PDB entry 7OZU | electron microscopy, 3.30 A resolution | chains A and P of the 5 polymer chains in the assembly

[Chain A]
Name: Replicase polyprotein 1ab
Organism: Severe acute respiratory syndrome coronavirus 2
UniProt: P0DTD1 (R1AB_SARS2); residues 1-932 here correspond to UniProt positions 4393-5324 (UniProt number = residue number + 4392)
Amino-acid sequence (932 residues; row label = number of the first residue in the row):
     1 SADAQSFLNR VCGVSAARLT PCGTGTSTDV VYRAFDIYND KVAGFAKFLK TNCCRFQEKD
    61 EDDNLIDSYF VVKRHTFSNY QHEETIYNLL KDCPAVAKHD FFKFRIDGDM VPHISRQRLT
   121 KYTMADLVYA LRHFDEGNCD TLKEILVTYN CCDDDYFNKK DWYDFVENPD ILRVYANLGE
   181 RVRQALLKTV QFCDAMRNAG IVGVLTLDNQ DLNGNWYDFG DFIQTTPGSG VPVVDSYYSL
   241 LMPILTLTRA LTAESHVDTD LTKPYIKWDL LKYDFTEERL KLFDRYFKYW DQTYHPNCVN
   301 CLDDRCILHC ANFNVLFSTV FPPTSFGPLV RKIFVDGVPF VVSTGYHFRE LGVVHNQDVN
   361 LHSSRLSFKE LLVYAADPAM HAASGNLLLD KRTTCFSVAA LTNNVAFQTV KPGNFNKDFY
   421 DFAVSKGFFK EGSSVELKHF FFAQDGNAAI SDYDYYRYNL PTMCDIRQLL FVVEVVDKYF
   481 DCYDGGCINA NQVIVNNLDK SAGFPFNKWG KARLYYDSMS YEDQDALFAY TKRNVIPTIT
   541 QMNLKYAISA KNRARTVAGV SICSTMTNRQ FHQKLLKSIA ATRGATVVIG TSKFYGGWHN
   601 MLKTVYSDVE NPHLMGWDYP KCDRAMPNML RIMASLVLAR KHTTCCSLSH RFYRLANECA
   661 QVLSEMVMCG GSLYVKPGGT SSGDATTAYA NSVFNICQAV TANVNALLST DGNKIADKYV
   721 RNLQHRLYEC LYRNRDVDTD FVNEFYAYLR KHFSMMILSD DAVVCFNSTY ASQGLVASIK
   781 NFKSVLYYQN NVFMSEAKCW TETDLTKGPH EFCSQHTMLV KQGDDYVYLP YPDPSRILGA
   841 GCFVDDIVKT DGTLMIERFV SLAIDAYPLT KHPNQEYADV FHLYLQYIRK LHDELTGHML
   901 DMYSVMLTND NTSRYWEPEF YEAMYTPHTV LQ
Disordered / not traced: 1-30, 51-117, 362-366, 897-909, 930-932
Metal / ion sites: Zn2+ site 1: His295, Cys301, Cys306, Cys310; Zn2+ site 2: Cys487, His642, Cys645, Cys646
Curated features (UniProtKB/Swiss-Prot):
  - region: Lys545 to Arg555 (Interaction with RMP Remdesivir), Thr582 to Pro620 (RdRp Palm N-ter)
  - active site: Ser759, Asp760, Asp761
  - binding site (Mn(2+)): Asn209, Asp218
  - binding site (Zn(2+)): His295, Cys301, Cys306, Cys310, Cys487, His642, Cys645, Cys646
  - site: Gln932 (Cleavage)

[Chain P]
Molecule: Product RNA
Sequence (32 nucleotides; numbered -16 to 15; the number before each row is that of its first residue; numbers below 1 keep their minus sign (U-16 is residue -16)):
   -16 UUGGUCUCAA UACGGUAUGA GCCUACGCAG UA
Disordered / not traced: -16 to 5

[Chain A / chain P interface]
Pairs across the interface (17; chain A residue first):
  Arg513(A) with C9(P), salt bridge to the phosphate
  Leu758(A) with A15(P), phosphate contact
  Ser759(A) with A15(P), hydrogen bond to the phosphate
  Asp760(A) with A15(P), hydrogen bond to the phosphate
  Asp761(A) with A15(P), sugar contact
  Cys813(A) with U14(P), phosphate contact
  Ser814(A) with A15(P), hydrogen bond to the phosphate
  Arg836(A) with G13(P), salt bridge to the phosphate; U14(P), salt bridge to the phosphate
  Ala840(A) with G13(P), phosphate contact
  Lys849(A) with A12(P), salt bridge to the phosphate
  Leu854(A) with G10(P), sugar contact; C11(P), sugar contact
  Arg858(A) with C11(P), sugar contact; A12(P), salt bridge to the phosphate
  Ser861(A) with A12(P), sugar contact
  Asp865(A) with G13(P), sugar contact
Interface residues without a listed pair, chain A (18 interface residues in all): Asp499, Lys593, Gln815, Leu862
Interface residues without a listed pair, chain P (8 interface residues in all): A8

[Overview]
18 residues of chain A face 8 of chain P across their interface; the contacts include 3 hydrogen bonds and 5
salt bridges. Among the polar pairs are Ser759(A)-A15(P), Asp760(A)-A15(P) and Ser814(A)-A15(P).
Chain A is Replicase polyprotein 1ab (Severe acute respiratory syndrome coronavirus 2) and chain P is Product
RNA; the structure, SARS-CoV-2 RdRp with Molnupiravir/ NHC in the template strand base-paired with A, was
determined by electron microscopy (same publication as 7OZV).
